Entry 8PMS (X-ray diffraction, 2.40 A resolution); this record covers chains A and B.

== Chain A (and B) ==
Protein: Conidial surface nicotinamide adenine dinucleotide glycohydrolase nadA
From: Aspergillus fumigatus Af293
Notes: EC 3.2.2.5, 3.2.2.-; chain B of this document is another copy of the same molecule, construct and numbering; everything in this record applies to it too
UniProtKB: Q4WL81 (NADA_ASPFU); numbering as in UniProt (aligned over 1-223)
Amino-acid sequence (239 residues; numbered 1 to 239; the number before each row is that of its first residue):
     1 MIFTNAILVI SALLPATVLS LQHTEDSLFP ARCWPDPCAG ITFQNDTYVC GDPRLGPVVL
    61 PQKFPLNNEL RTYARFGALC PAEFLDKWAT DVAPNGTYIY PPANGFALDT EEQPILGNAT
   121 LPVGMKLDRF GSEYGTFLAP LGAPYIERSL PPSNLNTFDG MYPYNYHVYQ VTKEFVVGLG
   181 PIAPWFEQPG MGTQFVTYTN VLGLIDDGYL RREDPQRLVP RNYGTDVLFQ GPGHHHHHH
Unresolved in the structure: 1-26, 216-239
Sequence notes: engineered mutation E213 (Leu in Q4WL81), P215 (Glu in Q4WL81), Q216 (Ser in Q4WL81), R217 (Glu in Q4WL81), L218 (Tyr in Q4WL81), V219 (Asp in Q4WL81), P220 (Glu in Q4WL81), R221 (Lys in Q4WL81), N222 (Val in Q4WL81), Y223 (Glu in Q4WL81); expression tag (224-239)
Curated features (UniProtKB/Swiss-Prot):
  - active site: R129, Q194
  - binding site (NAD(+)): F130, T136, R148
  - glycosylation (N-linked (GlcNAc...) asparagine): N45, N95, N118
  - mutagenesis: R129 (R129A: Abolishes the NADase activity), F130 (F130A: Reduces the NADase activity), F137 (F137A: Abolishes the NADase activity), Q194 (Q194A/K: Abolishes the NADase activity)
Disulfide bonds: C33-C80, C38-C50
Glycans and other covalent adducts: N-acetylglucosamine (NAG) linked to N45, N95; glycan linked to N118
Residues lining bound ligands:
  - acrylic acid (AKR), molecule 1: R32, L79, E83, K87
  - acrylic acid (AKR), molecule 2: R129, F130, F137, L138, A139, R148, L150, I182, Q194
From the paper describing this entry:
  - conformationally variable residues (loop rearrangement, side-chain flip): Y134, F137, N156 to Y164
  - catalytic residues: Q194 (citing earlier work)

== How chain A and chain B interact ==
Pairs across the interface (65):
  K63(A) - E69(B)
  K63(A) - L70(B)
  F64(A) - E69(B)
  P65(A) - E69(B)
  L66(A) - E69(B)  hydrogen bond (backbone-side chain)
  N68(A) - P65(B)
  N68(A) - N67(B)
  N68(A) - N68(B)
  N68(A) - G142(B)  hydrogen bond (side chain-backbone)
  N68(A) - P144(B)
  E69(A) - K63(B)
  E69(A) - L141(B)
  E69(A) - G142(B)
  E69(A) - A143(B)
  L70(A) - K63(B)
  L70(A) - F64(B)  hydrophobic
  L70(A) - P65(B)
  L70(A) - L141(B)  hydrophobic
  L70(A) - G142(B)  hydrogen bond (backbone-backbone)
  L70(A) - Y162(B)  hydrophobic
  L70(A) - Y166(B)
  R71(A) - L141(B)  hydrogen bond (side chain-backbone)
  L108(A) - A119(B)
  D109(A) - N118(B)
  T110(A) - N118(B)  hydrogen bond (backbone-backbone)
  T110(A) - A119(B)
  T110(A) - T120(B)
  T110(A) - V176(B)
  I115(A) - L116(B)
  I115(A) - G117(B)
  I115(A) - L179(B)
  L116(A) - I115(B)
  G117(A) - I115(B)
  N118(A) - D109(B)
  N118(A) - T110(B)  hydrogen bond (backbone-backbone)
  A119(A) - L108(B)
  A119(A) - T110(B)
  T120(A) - T110(B)
  K126(A) - R71(B)
  L141(A) - N68(B)  hydrogen bond (backbone-side chain)
  L141(A) - R71(B)
  G142(A) - N68(B)  hydrogen bond (backbone-side chain)
  G142(A) - E69(B)  hydrogen bond (backbone-backbone)
  G142(A) - L70(B)
  A143(A) - N68(B)
  A143(A) - E69(B)
  P144(A) - E69(B)
  P144(A) - P144(B)  hydrophobic
  P144(A) - E147(B)
  Y145(A) - E69(B)  hydrogen bond (backbone-side chain)
  E147(A) - P144(B)
  E147(A) - E147(B)
  Y162(A) - L70(B)  hydrophobic
  Y166(A) - L70(B)
  V176(A) - T110(B)
  L179(A) - I115(B)
  L179(A) - P181(B)  hydrophobic
  P181(A) - L179(B)  hydrophobic
  P181(A) - T193(B)
  M191(A) - T193(B)  hydrogen bond (backbone-side chain)
  M191(A) - F195(B)  hydrophobic
  G192(A) - T193(B)
  T193(A) - P181(B)
  T193(A) - M191(B)  hydrogen bond (side chain-backbone)
  T193(A) - G192(B)
Also at the interface, not in a pair above, chain A (36 interface residues in all): A107, M125, P140, F195
Also at the interface, not in a pair above, chain B (36 interface residues in all): A107, M125, K126, P140, P215

== In short ==
Chain A and chain B each contribute 36 residues to their interface, with 12 hydrogen bonds. Polar pairs
include L66(A)-E69(B), N68(A)-G142(B) and R71(A)-L141(B). Chain A binds acrylic acid. N-acetylglucosamine is
covalently linked to N45(A) and N95(A). From the paper: the catalytic residue Q194(A); conformational
variability at Y134(A), F137(A) and N156(A).
Chain A and chain B are both Conidial surface nicotinamide adenine dinucleotide glycohydrolase nadA
(Aspergillus fumigatus Af293); the structure, NADase from Aspergillus fumigatus with replaced C-terminus from
Neurospora crassa, was determined by X-ray diffraction.
